6EMW - chains Y and Z of the 42 polymer chains in the assembly; structure by electron microscopy, 11.00 A resolution (very low resolution: no residue pairs are listed; an interface is given only as per-side residue counts).

== Chain Y ==
Name: ATP-dependent Clp protease ATP-binding subunit
Source organism: Staphylococcus aureus
UniProtKB: A0A4V1GG18 (A0A4V1GG18_STAAU); residue numbers follow UniProt; this construct covers 713-794
Amino-acid sequence (82 residues; numbered 713 to 794; the number before each row is that of its first residue):
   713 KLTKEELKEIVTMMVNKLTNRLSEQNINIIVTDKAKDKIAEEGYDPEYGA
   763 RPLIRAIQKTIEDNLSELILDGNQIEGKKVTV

== Chain Z ==
Name: ATP-dependent Clp protease ATP-binding subunit
Source organism: Staphylococcus aureus
UniProtKB: A0A4P9AXU9 (A0A4P9AXU9_STAAU); residue numbers follow UniProt; this construct covers 488-712
Amino-acid sequence (225 residues; row label = number of the first residue in the row):
   488 LTKINETESEKLLSLEDTLHERVIGQKDAVNSISKAVRRARAGLKDPKRP
   538 IGSFIFLGPTGVGKTELARALAESMFGDDDAMIRVDMSEFMEKHAVSRLV
   588 GAPPGYVGHDDGGQLTEKVRRKPYSVILFDEIEKAHPDVFNILLQVLDDG
   638 HLTDTKGRTVDFRNTIIIMTSNVGAQELQDQRFAGFGGSSDGQDYETIRK
   688 TMLKELKNSFRPEFLNRVDDIIVFH
Not modelled in the structure: 537-538, 592-595, 670-678

== Interface between chain Y and chain Z ==
At this resolution (11 A) residue pairs are not listed: 4 residues of chain Y and 5 of chain Z lie at the interface.

== Overview ==
4 residues of chain Y face 5 of chain Z across their interface.
Here chain Y is ATP-dependent Clp protease ATP-binding subunit and chain Z is ATP-dependent Clp protease
ATP-binding subunit, both from Staphylococcus aureus. Entry 6EMW (Structure of S.aureus ClpC in complex with
MecA) was determined by electron microscopy together with 6EM8 and 6EM9 from the same study.
